Entry 8HBD (electron microscopy, 2.99 A resolution); this record covers chains A and H of the 6 polymer chains in the assembly.

# Chain A
Name: Guanine nucleotide-binding protein G(i) subunit alpha-1
Organism: Homo sapiens
UniProtKB: P63096 (GNAI1_HUMAN); residue numbers follow UniProt; this construct covers 1-354
Amino-acid sequence (354 residues; row label = number of the first residue in the row):
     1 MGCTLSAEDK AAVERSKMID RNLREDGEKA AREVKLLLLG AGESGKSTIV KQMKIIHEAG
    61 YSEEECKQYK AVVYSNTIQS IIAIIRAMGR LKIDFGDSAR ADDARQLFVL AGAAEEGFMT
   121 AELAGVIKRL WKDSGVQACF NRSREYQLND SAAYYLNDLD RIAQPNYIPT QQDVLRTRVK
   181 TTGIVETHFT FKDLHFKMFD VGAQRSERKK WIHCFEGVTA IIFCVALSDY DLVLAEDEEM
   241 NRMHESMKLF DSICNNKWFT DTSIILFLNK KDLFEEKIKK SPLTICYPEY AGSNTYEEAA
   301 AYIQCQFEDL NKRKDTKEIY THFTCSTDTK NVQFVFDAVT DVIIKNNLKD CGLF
Not modelled in the structure: 1-4, 43-44, 56-181, 234-240
Construct notes: conflict Ala203 (Gly in P63096), Ser326 (Ala in P63096)
Swiss-Prot annotation at these positions:
  - region: Lys35 to Thr48 (G1 motif), Asp173 to Thr181 (G2 motif), Phe196 to Gly202, Gln204, Arg205 (G3 motif), Ile265 to Asp272 (G4 motif), Thr324, Cys325, Thr327 to Thr329 (G5 motif)
  - binding site (GTP): Glu43 to Thr48, Ser151, Leu175 to Thr181, Asp200 to Gly202, Gln204, Asn269 to Asp272
  - binding site (Mg(2+)): Ser47, Thr181
  - modified residue: Arg178 (ADP-ribosylarginine), Gln204 (Deamidated glutamine), Cys351 (ADP-ribosylcysteine)
  - lipidation: Gly2 (N-myristoyl glycine), Cys3 (S-palmitoyl cysteine)
  - natural variant: Gly40 (G40C: In NEDHISB; G40R: In NEDHISB), Gly45 (G45D: In NEDHISB), Thr48 (T48I: In NEDHISB; T48K: In NEDHISB), Gln52 (Q52P: In NEDHISB), Ser75 (deletion: In NEDHISB; uncertain significance), Gln172 (deletion: In NEDHISB), Asp173 (D173V: In NEDHISB), Glu186 to Phe189 (deletion: In NEDHISB; uncertain significance), Cys224 (C224Y: In NEDHISB), Lys270 (K270N: In NEDHISB; K270R: In NEDHISB), Asp272 (D272G: In NEDHISB), Val332 (V332E: In NEDHISB; uncertain significance)
  - mutagenesis: Gly42 (G42R: Abolishes switch to an activated conformation and dissociation from beta and gamma subunits upon GTP binding. Abolishes interaction with RGS family members), Glu116 (E116L: Enhances interaction (inactive GDP-bound) with RGS14), Gln147 (Q147L: Enhances interaction (inactive GDP-bound) with RGS14), Glu245 (E245L: Enhances interaction (inactive GDP-bound) with RGS14)

# Chain H
Name: scFv16
Organism: Mus musculus
Notes: antibody fragment or engineered binder
Amino-acid sequence (285 residues; each row starts with the number of its first residue; note: 13 numbers in that range are skipped by the numbering (no residue carries them; nothing is unmodelled there); a row labelled like 121A-121N holds insertion residues (121A, then the next letters in order); numbers below 1 keep their minus sign (Met-36 is residue -36)):
   -36 MLLVNQSHQG FNKEHTSKMV SAIVLYVLLA AAAHSAFAVQ LVESGGGLVQ PGGSRKLSCS
    24 ASGFAFSSFG MHWVRQAPEK GLEWVAYISS GSGTIYYADT VKGRFTISRD DPKNTLFLQM
    84 TSLRSEDTAM YYCVRSIYYY GSSPFDFWGQ GTTLTVSA
121A-121N GGGGSGGGGSGGGG
   135 SADIVMTQAT SSVPVTPGES VSISCRSSKS LLHSNGNTYL YWFLQRPGQS PQLLIYRMSN
   195 LASGVPDRFS GSGSGTAFTL TISRLEAEDV GVYYCMQHLE YPLTFGAGTK LEL
Not modelled in the structure: -36 to 1, 121A-121N

# How chain A and chain H interact
Pairs across the interface - 20 pairs, chain A then chain H:
  Leu5(A) with His167(H); Ser168(H)
  Ser6(A) with His167(H)
  Ala7(A) with His167(H); His232(H); Leu233(H)
  Glu8(A) with Tyr101(H); Pro107(H); Tyr173(H); Tyr175(H), hydrogen bond; Arg191(H), salt bridge; His232(H), salt bridge
  Ala11(A) with Tyr101(H), hydrophobic
  Glu14(A) with Ser52(H), hydrogen bond; Ser53(H), hydrogen bond; Gly54(H)
  Arg15(A) with Ser31(H); Ile100(H); Tyr101(H)
  Met18(A) with Gly54(H)
Other interface residues (no listed pair), chain A (9 interface residues in all): Ala12
Other interface residues (no listed pair), chain H (16 interface residues in all): Thr57, Tyr102

# In short
9 residues of chain A and 16 residues of chain H are in contact, with 3 hydrogen bonds and 2 salt bridges.
Polar pairs include Glu8(A)-Arg191(H), Glu8(A)-His232(H) and Glu8(A)-Tyr175(H).
Chain A is Guanine nucleotide-binding protein G(i) subunit alpha-1 (Homo sapiens) and chain H is scFv16 (Mus
musculus); the structure, Cryo-EM structure of IRL1620-bound ETBR-Gi complex, was determined by electron
microscopy (same publication as 8HCQ and 8HCX).
